PDB entry 6BYY | X-ray diffraction, 2.30 A resolution | chains B and K of the 4 polymer chains in the assembly

== Chain B ==
Molecule: MEF2 chimera
Organism: Homo sapiens
UniProt: chimeric construct of Q02078, Q02080: residues 1-64 from Q02078 (MEF2A_HUMAN) positions 1-64 (same numbers); residues 65-91 from Q02080 positions 65-91 (same numbers); residues 92-95 from Q02078 (MEF2A_HUMAN) positions 92-95 (same numbers)
Amino-acid sequence (95 residues; numbered 1 to 95; the number before each row is that of its first residue):
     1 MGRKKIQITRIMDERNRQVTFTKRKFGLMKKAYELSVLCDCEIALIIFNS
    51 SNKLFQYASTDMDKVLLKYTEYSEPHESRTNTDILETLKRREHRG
Disordered / not traced: 1, 93-95
Residues lining bound ligands: 1PG (2-(2-{2-[2-(2-methoxy-ethoxy)-ethoxy]-ethoxy}-ethoxy)-ethanol): Phe-21, Thr-22, Lys-25, Lys-53, Phe-55
Curated features (UniProtKB/Swiss-Prot):
  - DNA-binding region: Ala-58 to Lys-64 (Mef2-type)
  - modified residue: Ser-59 (Phosphoserine)

== Chain K ==
Molecule: 14-nt DNA strand
Sequence (14 nucleotides; each row starts with the number of its first residue):
     2 AACTATTTATAAGA

== How chain B and chain K interact ==
Residue-residue contacts (18; chain B residue first):
  Gly-2(B) with DT11(K), hydrogen bond to the base; DA12(K), sugar contact
  Arg-3(B) with DA12(K), hydrogen bond to the base; DA13(K), sugar contact; DG14(K), sugar contact
  Lys-4(B) with DA12(K), sugar contact; DA13(K), phosphate contact
  Ile-6(B) with DA12(K), phosphate contact; DA13(K), phosphate contact
  Thr-20(B) with DA12(K), phosphate contact
  Lys-23(B) with DT11(K), phosphate contact; DA12(K), hydrogen bond to the base; DA13(K), base contact
  Arg-24(B) with DT11(K), phosphate contact; DA12(K), salt bridge to the phosphate
  Gly-27(B) with DT11(K), phosphate contact
  Lys-30(B) with DA10(K), salt bridge to the phosphate
  Lys-31(B) with DA10(K), sugar contact
Other interface residues (no listed pair), chain B (11 interface residues in all): Glu-34

== Summary ==
Chain B and chain K form an interface of 11 and 5 residues respectively; the contacts include 3 hydrogen bonds
and 2 salt bridges. Among the polar pairs are Gly-2(B)/DT11(K), Arg-3(B)/DA12(K) and Lys-23(B)/DA12(K). Chain
B binds compound 1PG.
Here chain B is MEF2 chimera (Homo sapiens) and chain K is a 14-nt DNA strand. Entry 6BYY (MEF2 CHIMERA/DNA
Complex) was determined by X-ray diffraction together with 6BZ1 from the same study.
